PDB entry 3V6G | X-ray diffraction, 1.82 A resolution | chains A and B

== Chain A (and B) ==
Protein: Probable transcriptional regulatory protein (probably deor-family)
Organism: Mycobacterium tuberculosis
Notes: chain B of this document is another copy of the same molecule, construct and numbering; everything in this record applies to it too
Reference sequence: P95092 (P95092_MYCTU); residue numbers follow UniProt; this construct covers 1-202
Chain sequence (208 residues; row label = number of the first residue in the row):
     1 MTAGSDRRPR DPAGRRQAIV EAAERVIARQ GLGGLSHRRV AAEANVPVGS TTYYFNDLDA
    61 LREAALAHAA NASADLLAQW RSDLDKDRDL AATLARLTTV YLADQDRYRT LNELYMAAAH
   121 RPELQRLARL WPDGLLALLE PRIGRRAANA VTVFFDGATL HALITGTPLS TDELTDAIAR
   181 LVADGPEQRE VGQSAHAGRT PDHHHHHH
Unresolved in the structure: 1-13, 186-208
Construct notes: expression tag (203-208)

== Chain A / chain B interface ==
Pairs across the interface (77):
  Arg29(A) with Arg29(B); His120(B), hydrogen bond (side chain-backbone); Arg121(B)
  Gln30(A) with Gln30(B)
  Arg109(A) with His120(B)
  Asn112(A) with His120(B), hydrogen bond
  Glu113(A) with His120(B), hydrogen bond (backbone-side chain)
  Tyr115(A) with Ile164(B)
  Met116(A) with Met116(B); Ala119(B), hydrophobic; Ile164(B)
  Ala118(A) with Ile164(B)
  Ala119(A) with Met116(B), hydrophobic; Leu163(B); Ile164(B)
  His120(A) with Arg109(B); Asn112(B); Glu113(B); Met116(B); Leu163(B)
  Arg121(A) with Arg29(B)
  Gln125(A) with Leu163(B), hydrogen bond (side chain-backbone); Ile164(B)
  Ala128(A) with Ile164(B), hydrophobic
  Arg129(A) with Ile164(B), hydrogen bond (side chain-backbone); Thr165(B), hydrogen bond (side chain-backbone); Gly166(B)
  Pro132(A) with His161(B); Thr165(B)
  Arg146(A) with Asp176(B); Arg180(B)
  Asn149(A) with His161(B)
  Ala150(A) with Phe154(B)
  Thr152(A) with His161(B)
  Val153(A) with Phe154(B), hydrophobic; Gly157(B); Ala158(B); His161(B)
  Phe154(A) with Ala150(B); Val153(B), hydrophobic; Phe154(B), hydrophobic
  Asp156(A) with Leu160(B); His161(B), salt bridge
  Gly157(A) with Val153(B); Asp156(B); Gly157(B)
  Ala158(A) with Val153(B)
  Leu160(A) with Tyr115(B), hydrophobic; Met116(B), hydrophobic; Ala119(B), hydrophobic
  His161(A) with Pro132(B); Asn149(B); Thr152(B); Val153(B); Asp156(B), salt bridge
  Leu163(A) with Ala119(B); His120(B); Gln125(B)
  Ile164(A) with Tyr115(B); Ala118(B); Ala119(B); Ala128(B), hydrophobic; Arg129(B), hydrogen bond (backbone-side chain)
  Thr165(A) with Pro132(B)
  Asp172(A) with Arg146(B), salt bridge
  Glu173(A) with Arg146(B)
  Asp176(A) with Arg146(B), salt bridge
  Ala177(A) with Leu181(B), hydrophobic
  Arg180(A) with Arg180(B), hydrogen bond (side chain-backbone); Leu181(B), hydrogen bond (side chain-backbone); Ala183(B), hydrogen bond (side chain-backbone); Gly185(B)
  Leu181(A) with Ala177(B); Arg180(B), hydrogen bond (backbone-side chain)
  Ala183(A) with Arg180(B), hydrogen bond (backbone-side chain)
  Asp184(A) with Arg180(B)
  Gly185(A) with Arg180(B)
Other interface residues (no listed pair), chain A (41 interface residues in all): Gly166, Leu169, Val182
Other interface residues (no listed pair), chain B (39 interface residues in all): Leu169, Val182, Asp184

== Summary ==
The interface between chain A and chain B involves 41 residues on one side and 39 on the other; the contacts
include 12 hydrogen bonds and 4 salt bridges. Polar contacts include Asp156(A)-His161(B), Asp172(A)-Arg146(B)
and Asp176(A)-Arg146(B).
Chain A and chain B are both Probable transcriptional regulatory protein (probably deor-family) (Mycobacterium
tuberculosis); the structure, Crystal Structure of Transcriptional Regulator, was determined by X-ray
diffraction.
